PDB entry 7QL5 | electron microscopy, 2.50 A resolution | chains A and E of the 5 polymer chains in the assembly

Chain A:
Molecule: Acetylcholine receptor subunit alpha
Source organism: Tetronarce californica
UniProt: P02710 (ACHA_TETCF); residues 1-437 here correspond to UniProt positions 25-461 (UniProt number = residue number + 24)
Sequence (437 residues; each row starts with the number of its first residue):
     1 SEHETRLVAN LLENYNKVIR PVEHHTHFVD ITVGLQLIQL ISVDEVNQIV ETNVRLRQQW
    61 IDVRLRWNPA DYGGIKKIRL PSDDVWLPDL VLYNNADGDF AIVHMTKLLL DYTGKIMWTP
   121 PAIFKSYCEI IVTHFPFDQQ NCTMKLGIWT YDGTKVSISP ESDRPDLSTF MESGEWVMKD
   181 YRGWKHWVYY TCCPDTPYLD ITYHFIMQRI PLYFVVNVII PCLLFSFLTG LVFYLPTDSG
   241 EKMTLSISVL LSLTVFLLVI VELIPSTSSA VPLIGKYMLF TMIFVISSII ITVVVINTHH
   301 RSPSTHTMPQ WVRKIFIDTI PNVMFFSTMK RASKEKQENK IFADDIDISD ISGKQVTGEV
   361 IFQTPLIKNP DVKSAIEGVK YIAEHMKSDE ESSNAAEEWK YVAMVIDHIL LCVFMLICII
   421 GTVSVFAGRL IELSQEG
Disordered / not traced: 332-373, 433-437
Curated features (UniProtKB/Swiss-Prot):
  - glycosylation: Asn-141 (N-linked (GlcNAc...) asparagine)
Disulfides: Cys-128/Cys-142, Cys-192/Cys-193
Covalent attachments: glycan linked to Asn-141
Ligand contacts: (S)-3-(1-methylpyrrolidin-2-yl)pyridine (NCT): Tyr-93, Trp-149, Tyr-190, Cys-192, Cys-193, Tyr-198
From the paper describing this entry:
  - binding site for (S)-3-(1-methylpyrrolidin-2-yl)pyridine: Tyr-198
  - specificity-determining residues: Pro-197 (proposed by the authors, not directly observed)
  - post-translational modification sites: Asn-141
  - binding site for the ligand POV: Lys-276

Chain E:
Molecule: Acetylcholine receptor subunit gamma
Source organism: Tetronarce californica
UniProt: P02714 (ACHG_TETCF); residues 1-489 here correspond to UniProt positions 18-506 (UniProt number = residue number + 17)
Sequence (489 residues; each row starts with the number of its first residue):
     1 ENEEGRLIEK LLGDYDKRII PAKTLDHIID VTLKLTLTNL ISLNEKEEAL TTNVWIEIQW
    61 NDYRLSWNTS EYEGIDLVRI PSELLWLPDV VLENNVDGQF EVAYYANVLV YNDGSMYWLP
   121 PAIYRSTCPI AVTYFPFDWQ NCSLVFRSQT YNAHEVNLQL SAEEGEAVEW IHIDPEDFTE
   181 NGEWTIRHRP AKKNYNWQLT KDDTDFQEII FFLIIQRKPL FYIINIIAPC VLISSLVVLV
   241 YFLPAQAGGQ KCTLSISVLL AQTIFLFLIA QKVPETSLNV PLIGKYLIFV MFVSMLIVMN
   301 CVIVLNVSLR TPNTHSLSEK IKHLFLGFLP KYLGMQLEPS EETPEKPQPR RRSSFGIMIK
   361 AEEYILKKPR SELMFEEQKD RHGLKRVNKM TSDIDIGTTV DLYKDLANFA PEIKSCVEAC
   421 NFIAKSTKEQ NDSGSENENW VLIGKVIDKA CFWIALLLFS IGTLAIFLTG HFNQVPEFPF
   481 PGDPRKYVP
Disordered / not traced: 1, 336-417
Curated features (UniProtKB/Swiss-Prot):
  - modified residue: Tyr-364 (Phosphotyrosine)
  - glycosylation: Asn-68 (N-linked (GlcNAc...) asparagine)
Disulfides: Cys-128/Cys-142
Covalent attachments: N-acetylglucosamine (NAG) linked to Asn-68, Asn-141
Ligand contacts: (S)-3-(1-methylpyrrolidin-2-yl)pyridine (NCT): Trp-55, Leu-109, Tyr-117, Leu-119

Interface between chain A and chain E:
Residue-residue contacts (96):
  Asn-16(A) / Glu-9(E)  hydrogen bond
  Val-18(A) / Pro-81(E)
  Ile-19(A) / Asn-2(E)
  Ile-19(A) / Gly-5(E)
  Arg-20(A) / Asn-2(E)  hydrogen bond (backbone-side chain)
  Arg-20(A) / Glu-4(E)  salt bridge
  Val-22(A) / Asn-2(E)
  Glu-23(A) / Asn-2(E)  hydrogen bond (backbone-backbone)
  His-24(A) / Glu-73(E)  salt bridge
  His-25(A) / Asn-2(E)
  His-25(A) / Glu-73(E)
  His-25(A) / Ile-75(E)
  Asp-89(A) / Tyr-104(E)
  Asp-89(A) / Asn-107(E)
  Val-91(A) / Tyr-104(E)  hydrophobic
  Tyr-93(A) / Asp-177(E)
  Asn-95(A) / Asn-53(E)  hydrogen bond (backbone-side chain)
  Asn-95(A) / Ile-123(E)
  Ala-96(A) / Ile-41(E)
  Ala-96(A) / Ile-123(E)
  Asp-97(A) / Arg-125(E)  salt bridge
  Phe-100(A) / Asn-53(E)
  Phe-100(A) / Ala-103(E)  hydrophobic
  Phe-100(A) / Pro-121(E)  hydrophobic
  Phe-100(A) / Ile-123(E)  hydrophobic
  Ala-101(A) / Tyr-104(E)  hydrophobic
  Tyr-127(A) / Asn-39(E)
  Tyr-127(A) / Thr-179(E)
  Tyr-127(A) / Glu-180(E)
  Lys-145(A) / Asp-177(E)  salt bridge
  Trp-149(A) / Trp-55(E)
  Trp-149(A) / Ala-106(E)
  Trp-149(A) / Leu-119(E)  hydrogen bond (side chain-backbone)
  Trp-149(A) / Pro-121(E)  hydrophobic
  Thr-150(A) / Arg-79(E)  hydrogen bond (backbone-side chain)
  Thr-150(A) / Asn-107(E)
  Tyr-151(A) / Arg-79(E)
  Tyr-151(A) / Asn-107(E)
  Asp-152(A) / Arg-79(E)  salt bridge
  Val-188(A) / Glu-176(E)
  Tyr-189(A) / Glu-176(E)
  Tyr-190(A) / Trp-55(E)  hydrophobic
  Tyr-190(A) / Asp-174(E)
  Thr-191(A) / His-172(E)  hydrogen bond
  Thr-191(A) / Asp-174(E)  hydrogen bond
  Cys-192(A) / Tyr-117(E)
  Tyr-198(A) / Arg-79(E)
  Glu-241(A) / Gln-250(E)
  Lys-242(A) / Gln-250(E)
  Met-243(A) / Gly-249(E)
  Met-243(A) / Gln-250(E)
  Met-243(A) / Leu-254(E)  hydrophobic
  Thr-244(A) / Gln-250(E)  hydrogen bond
  Ile-247(A) / Leu-254(E)  hydrophobic
  Ile-247(A) / Ser-257(E)
  Leu-250(A) / Ile-233(E)  hydrophobic
  Leu-250(A) / Leu-236(E)  hydrophobic
  Leu-251(A) / Ser-257(E)
  Leu-251(A) / Ala-261(E)  hydrophobic
  Thr-254(A) / Phe-265(E)
  Leu-257(A) / Asn-225(E)
  Leu-257(A) / Pro-229(E)  hydrophobic
  Leu-258(A) / Leu-268(E)  hydrophobic
  Val-261(A) / Asn-225(E)
  Val-261(A) / Lys-272(E)
  Ile-264(A) / Phe-221(E)  hydrophobic
  Pro-265(A) / Phe-221(E)
  Ser-266(A) / Glu-183(E)
  Ser-266(A) / Phe-221(E)
  Ser-266(A) / Tyr-222(E)
  Ser-266(A) / Lys-272(E)  hydrogen bond
  Thr-267(A) / Asn-181(E)
  Thr-267(A) / Gly-182(E)
  Thr-267(A) / Phe-221(E)
  Ser-268(A) / Gly-182(E)  hydrogen bond (backbone-backbone)
  Ser-268(A) / Lys-218(E)
  Ser-268(A) / Leu-220(E)
  Ser-269(A) / Gly-182(E)
  Ile-286(A) / Leu-232(E)  hydrophobic
  Ile-286(A) / Ile-233(E)  hydrophobic
  Ile-286(A) / Leu-236(E)  hydrophobic
  Ile-289(A) / Leu-236(E)  hydrophobic
  Ile-290(A) / Leu-239(E)  hydrophobic
  Val-293(A) / Leu-239(E)
  Val-293(A) / Phe-242(E)  hydrophobic
  Ile-296(A) / Pro-244(E)
  Asn-297(A) / Phe-242(E)  hydrogen bond (side chain-backbone)
  His-300(A) / Pro-244(E)
  His-300(A) / Gln-246(E)  hydrogen bond
  Gly-378(A) / Ala-424(E)
  Tyr-381(A) / Lys-428(E)
  Tyr-381(A) / Asn-431(E)
  Ile-382(A) / Thr-427(E)
  His-385(A) / Thr-427(E)
  His-385(A) / Gln-430(E)
  His-385(A) / Asn-431(E)
Interface residues without a listed pair, chain A (69 interface residues in all): Gln-48, Gly-98, Glu-129, Lys-155, Gly-240, Val-255, Val-271, Leu-279, Met-282, Ile-283, Thr-305, Ser-374, Ala-375
Interface residues without a listed pair, chain E (68 interface residues in all): Ile-8, Leu-84, Leu-109, Pro-120, Ala-122, Ile-224, Ala-228, Leu-243, Ile-264, Cys-420, Asn-421, Leu-442

Summary:
The interface between chain A and chain E involves 69 residues on one side and 68 on the other, with 13
hydrogen bonds and 5 salt bridges. Polar contacts include Arg-20(A)/Glu-4(E), His-24(A)/Glu-73(E) and
Asp-97(A)/Arg-125(E). The paper reports a binding site for (S)-3-(1-methylpyrrolidin-2-yl)pyridine at
Tyr-198(A); a binding site for the ligand POV at Lys-276(A).
Chain A is Acetylcholine receptor subunit alpha and chain E is Acetylcholine receptor subunit gamma, both from
Tetronarce californica; the structure, Torpedo muscle-type nicotinic acetylcholine receptor - nicotine-bound
conformation, was determined by electron microscopy, deposited together with 7QKO and 7QL6.
